Entry 2XPU (X-ray diffraction, 1.55 A resolution); this record covers chain A.

[Chain A]
Name: Tetracycline repressor protein class D
From: Escherichia coli
UniProt: P0ACT4 (TETR4_ECOLX); residues 2-208 here = UniProt positions 2-208
Sequence (207 residues; numbered 2 to 208; the number before each row is that of its first residue):
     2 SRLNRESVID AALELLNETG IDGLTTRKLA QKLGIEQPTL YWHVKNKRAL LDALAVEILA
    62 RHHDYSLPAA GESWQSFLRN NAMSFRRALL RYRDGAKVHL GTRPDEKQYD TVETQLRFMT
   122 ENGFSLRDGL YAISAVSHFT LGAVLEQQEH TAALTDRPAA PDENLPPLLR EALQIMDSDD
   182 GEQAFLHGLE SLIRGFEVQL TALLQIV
Not modelled in the structure: 159-163
Differences from the reference sequence: cloning artifact (2)
Ligand contacts: 5a,6-anhydrotetracycline (TDC): Leu60, His64, Ser67, Asn82, Phe86, His100, Thr103, Arg104, Pro105, Gln109, Thr112, Val113, Gln116, Leu117, Leu131, Ile134, Ser138, Leu170, Ala173, Leu174, Met177
Swiss-Prot annotation at these positions:
  - DNA-binding region: Thr26 to Val45 (H-T-H motif)
  - binding site (tetracycline): His64, Asn82
  - binding site (Mg(2+)): His100

[Summary]
Chain A binds 5a,6-anhydrotetracycline. UniProt lists tetracycline-binding residues His64 and Asn82 and
Mg2+-binding residue His100.
Chain A is Tetracycline repressor protein class D (Escherichia coli); the structure, TetR(D) in complex with
anhydrotetracycline, was determined by X-ray diffraction (same publication as 4D7M, 4D7N, 4V2F and 4V2G).
